PDB entry 6SGB | electron microscopy, 3.30 A resolution | chains Cp and CA of the 116 polymer chains in the assembly

== Chain Cp ==
Molecule: mS41
Source organism: Trypanosoma brucei brucei
UniProt: Q389L3 (Q389L3_TRYB2); residue numbers follow UniProt; this construct covers 1-187
Chain sequence (187 residues; numbered 1 to 187; the number before each row is that of its first residue):
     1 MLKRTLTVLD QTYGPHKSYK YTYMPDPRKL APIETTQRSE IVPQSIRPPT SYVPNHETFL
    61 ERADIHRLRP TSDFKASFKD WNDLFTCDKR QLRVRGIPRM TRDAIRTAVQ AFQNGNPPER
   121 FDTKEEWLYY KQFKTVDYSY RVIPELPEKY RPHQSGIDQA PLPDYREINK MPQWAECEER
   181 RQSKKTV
Not modelled in the structure: 1-9

== Chain CA ==
Molecule: 9S rRNA
Source organism: Trypanosoma brucei brucei
Sequence (620 nucleotides; numbered 1 to 620; the number before each row is that of its first residue):
     1 UAAAUUAUGG UCAAUUGUUA GUAUUCAUAU UAAUUUUUUU AAAUGUUUUA UCAUUUUAUA
    61 AAGGUUUAUU UUUGAAAGAU UUUUUGUAUA AAAUUUUAGG AAUAGUUAAU AAUAAUUUAU
   121 AAUUUUGAUU AGAUUGUUUU GUUAAUGCUA UUAGAUGGGU GUGGAAAAAU AAAAAAAAUA
   181 AUUAAUAUAU AUCAAUAAUA AAUUAAAUUA AUCUAUUAGU CAGAAAUGGA UGCCAGCCGU
   241 UGCGGUAAUU UCUAUGCUUU UAAAUAUUAU ACAAUUAUCA UAUUAAAUUG UUAAGUGCUG
   301 AUUUAACCAA UAAAAAUAUA AAUAAUUUUU AUUUGUUUUU AAACACCAUU AGGUAUAUGC
   361 AAAUAUAAAA UUAUAGUAAU UAUAAAUUAU AUUAUAUUAU AUUUAUUCAU AUAAUUAAUA
   421 GGAUAAUAUU UGUAGUUUUU GAUACCAUGA UAAGGAUUAU AAAUUGAAAG UGUUAAUAUC
   481 AUAAUCAAAA UUUAUUAUUU AUAUUAAAUA UGUAUGUGUA GAUAAAAUAA GAAAUUAAAA
   541 AGGUAUUGUU GCCCACCAAU UUUUAUAAUA AAAAUAACGU GCAGUAAUUA AUAUAUUUAU
   601 AAAAAUAUAU UUUUUUUUUX
Not modelled in the structure: 543-553
Modified positions: UBD (uridine 3',5'-bis(dihydrogen phosphate)) at position 620
Metal / ion sites: Mg2+: A75, A76

== How chain Cp and chain CA interact ==
Contacting residue pairs - 40 pairs, chain Cp then chain CA:
  Arg38(Cp) - U183(CA)  hydrogen bond to the sugar
  His66(Cp) - G45(CA)  hydrogen bond to the sugar
  Arg67(Cp) - G45(CA)  salt bridge to the phosphate
  Leu68(Cp) - G45(CA)  sugar contact
  Leu68(Cp) - A191(CA)  base contact
  Arg90(Cp) - U209(CA)  salt bridge to the phosphate
  Arg93(Cp) - U186(CA)  hydrogen bond to the sugar
  Ile97(Cp) - U190(CA)  base contact
  Pro98(Cp) - U190(CA)  phosphate contact
  Pro98(Cp) - U192(CA)  base contact
  Arg99(Cp) - A187(CA)  sugar contact
  Arg99(Cp) - U188(CA)  salt bridge to the phosphate
  Arg99(Cp) - A189(CA)  salt bridge to the phosphate
  Arg99(Cp) - U190(CA)  hydrogen bond to the sugar
  Arg99(Cp) - A191(CA)  hydrogen bond to the phosphate
  Met100(Cp) - A191(CA)  hydrogen bond to the phosphate
  Thr107(Cp) - A180(CA)  base contact
  Thr107(Cp) - A181(CA)  sugar contact
  Gln110(Cp) - A181(CA)  hydrogen bond to the sugar
  Ala111(Cp) - A180(CA)  sugar contact
  Asn114(Cp) - A181(CA)  hydrogen bond to the phosphate
  Asn114(Cp) - U182(CA)  phosphate contact
  Asn116(Cp) - U179(CA)  sugar contact
  Asn116(Cp) - A181(CA)  hydrogen bond to the phosphate
  Arg120(Cp) - A180(CA)  hydrogen bond to the sugar
  Thr123(Cp) - G45(CA)  hydrogen bond to the base
  Lys124(Cp) - G45(CA)  base contact
  Trp127(Cp) - G45(CA)  stacking on the base
  Lys131(Cp) - G45(CA)  salt bridge to the phosphate
  Val136(Cp) - A169(CA)  base contact
  Val136(Cp) - U170(CA)  base contact
  Asp137(Cp) - U46(CA)  base contact
  Asp137(Cp) - U170(CA)  base contact
  Tyr138(Cp) - U44(CA)  base contact
  Tyr138(Cp) - G45(CA)  phosphate contact
  Ser139(Cp) - U46(CA)  base contact
  Ser139(Cp) - U47(CA)  base contact
  Tyr140(Cp) - G45(CA)  hydrogen bond to the base
  Tyr140(Cp) - U47(CA)  hydrogen bond to the phosphate
  Arg141(Cp) - U57(CA)  base contact
Other interface residues (no listed pair), chain Cp (27 interface residues in all): Val142
Other interface residues (no listed pair), chain CA (22 interface residues in all): U48, A53

== Overview ==
27 residues of chain Cp face 22 of chain CA across their interface; the contacts include 13 hydrogen bonds, 5
salt bridges and 1 aromatic stacking contact. Polar contacts include Thr123(Cp)-G45(CA), Tyr140(Cp)-G45(CA)
and Arg38(Cp)-U183(CA). A75(CA) and A76(CA) form the Mg2+ site.
Here chain Cp is mS41 and chain CA is 9S rRNA, both from Trypanosoma brucei brucei. Entry 6SGB (mt-SSU
assemblosome of Trypanosoma brucei) was determined by electron microscopy together with 6SG9 and 6SGA from the
same study.
